Entry 5CFC (X-ray diffraction, 2.50 A resolution); this record covers chains B and D of the 4 polymer chains in the assembly.

Chain B:
Name: VP3
Organism: Saffold virus
UniProtKB: E3TMG8 (E3TMG8_9PICO); residues 1-232 here correspond to UniProt positions 415-646 (UniProt number = residue number + 414)
Chain sequence (232 residues; each row starts with the number of its first residue):
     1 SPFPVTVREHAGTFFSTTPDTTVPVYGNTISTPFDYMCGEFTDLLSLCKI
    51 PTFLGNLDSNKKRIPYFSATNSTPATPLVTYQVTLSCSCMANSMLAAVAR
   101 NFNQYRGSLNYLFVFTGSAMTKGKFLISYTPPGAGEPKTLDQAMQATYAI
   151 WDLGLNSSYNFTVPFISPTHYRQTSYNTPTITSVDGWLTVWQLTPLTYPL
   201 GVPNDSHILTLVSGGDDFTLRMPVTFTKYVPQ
Disulfide bonds: C87-C89

Chain D:
Name: VP4
Organism: Saffold virus
UniProtKB: C5J497 (C5J497_9PICO); residues 15-38 here correspond to UniProt positions 98-121 (UniProt number = residue number + 83)
Chain sequence (24 residues; numbered 15 to 38; the number before each row is that of its first residue):
    15 GNEGVIINNYYSNQYQNSIDLSAN

How chain B and chain D interact:
Residue-residue contacts - 31 pairs, chain B then chain D:
  T17(B) - N16(D)
  P19(B) - N16(D)
  P19(B) - G18(D)
  P19(B) - V19(D)
  D20(B) - V19(D)
  T21(B) - N23(D)  hydrogen bond
  T21(B) - Q30(D)
  T22(B) - Q30(D)
  V23(B) - Y25(D)
  P24(B) - Y25(D)
  P24(B) - Y29(D)
  P24(B) - Q30(D)
  G27(B) - Q28(D)
  G27(B) - Y29(D)
  N28(B) - Q28(D)  hydrogen bond (backbone-backbone)
  N28(B) - Y29(D)
  N28(B) - I33(D)
  T29(B) - S32(D)
  T29(B) - I33(D)  hydrogen bond (backbone-backbone)
  I30(B) - S32(D)
  I30(B) - I33(D)
  I30(B) - L35(D)  hydrophobic
  S31(B) - S32(D)  hydrogen bond (backbone-side chain)
  S31(B) - I33(D)  hydrogen bond (backbone-backbone)
  S31(B) - D34(D)
  P33(B) - L35(D)
  P33(B) - A37(D)
  F34(B) - D34(D)
  D35(B) - S36(D)  hydrogen bond
  D35(B) - A37(D)  hydrogen bond (side chain-backbone)
  D35(B) - N38(D)  hydrogen bond
Other interface residues (no listed pair), chain B (16 interface residues in all): T18
Other interface residues (no listed pair), chain D (16 interface residues in all): E17

Overview:
Chain B and chain D each contribute 16 residues to their interface, with 8 hydrogen bonds. Polar contacts
include T21(B)-N23(D), S31(B)-S32(D) and D35(B)-S36(D).
Here chain B is VP3 and chain D is VP4, both from Saffold virus. Entry 5CFC (Crystal Structure of Human
Cardiovirus SAFV-3) was determined by X-ray diffraction together with 5CFD and 5A8F from the same study.
